Entry 8VTK (X-ray diffraction, 3.07 A resolution); this record covers chains L and M of the 3 polymer chains in the assembly.

== Chain L ==
Name: Reaction center protein L chain
From: Cereibacter sphaeroides
Reference sequence: P0C0Y8 (RCEL_RHOSH); residues 1-281 here correspond to UniProt positions 2-282 (UniProt number = residue number + 1)
Chain sequence (281 residues; row label = number of the first residue in the row):
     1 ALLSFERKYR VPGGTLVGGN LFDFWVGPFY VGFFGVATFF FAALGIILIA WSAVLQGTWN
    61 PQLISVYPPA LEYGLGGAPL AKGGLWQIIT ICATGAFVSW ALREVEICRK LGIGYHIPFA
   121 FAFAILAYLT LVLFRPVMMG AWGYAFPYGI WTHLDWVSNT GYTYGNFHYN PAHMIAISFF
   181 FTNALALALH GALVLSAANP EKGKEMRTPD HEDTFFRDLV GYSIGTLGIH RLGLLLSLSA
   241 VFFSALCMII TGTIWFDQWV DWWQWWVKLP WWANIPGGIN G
Residues lining bound ligands:
  - bacteriochlorophyll a (BCL), molecule 1: Ile46, Ile49, Tyr128, Leu131, Phe146, Ile150, Trp151, His153, Leu154, Trp156, Val157
  - bacteriochlorophyll a (BCL), molecule 2: Phe97, Phe121, Ala124, Ile125, Ala127, Tyr128, Leu131, Trp156, Val157, Ser158, Thr160, Gly161, Tyr162, Asn166, Phe167, His168, His173, Ala176, Ile177, Phe180, Phe181, Val241, Ser244, Ala245, Cys247, Met248
  - bacteriochlorophyll a (BCL), molecule 3: Val157, Tyr162, His168, Phe181
  - bacteriochlorophyll a (BCL), molecule 4: His168, Met174, Ile177, Ser178, Phe181, Thr182, Leu185
  - bacteriopheophytin a (BPH), molecule 1: Thr38, Phe41, Ala42, Gly45, Ile49, Ile89, Cys92, Ala93, Ala96, Phe97, Trp100, Glu104, Ile117, Ala120, Phe121, Phe123, Ala124, Tyr128, Phe146, Tyr148, Gly149, Ile150, His153, Phe180, Ser237, Leu238, Val241
  - bacteriopheophytin a (BPH), molecule 2: Phe181, Ala184, Leu185, Ala188, Leu189, Leu219, Val220
  - Fe ion (FE): Phe216, Tyr222, Ser223, Ile224
  - ubiquinone-10 (U10): Phe179, Thr182, Tyr222, Leu232

== Chain M ==
Name: Reaction center protein M chain
From: Cereibacter sphaeroides
Reference sequence: P0C0Y9 (RCEM_CERSP); residues 2-302 here correspond to UniProt positions 3-303 (UniProt number = residue number + 1)
Chain sequence (301 residues; row label = number of the first residue in the row):
     2 EYQNIFSQVQ VRGPADLGMT EDVNLANRSG VGPFSTLLGW FGNAQLGPIY LGSLGVLSLF
    62 SGLMWFFTIG IWFWYQAGWN PAVFLRDLFF FSLEPPAPEY GLSFAAPLKE GGLWLIASFF
   122 MFVAVWSWWG RTYLRAQALG MGKHTAWAFL SAIWLWMVLG FIRPILMGSW SEAVPYGIFS
   182 HLDWTNNFSL VHGNLFYNPF HGLSIAFLXG SALLFAMHGA TILAVSRFGG ERELEQIADR
   242 GTAAERAALF VRWTMGFNAT MEGIHRWAIW MAVLVTLTGG IGILLSGTVV DNWYVWGQNH
   302 G
Construct notes: conflict 2L5_210 (Tyr211 in P0C0Y9), Val252 (Trp253 in P0C0Y9)
Modified positions: 2L5 (2-chloro-L-phenylalanine) at position 210
UniProt features mapped onto this chain:
  - binding site ((7R,8Z)-bacteriochlorophyll b): His182, His202
  - binding site (Fe cation): His219, Glu234, His266
Residues lining bound ligands:
  - bacteriochlorophyll a (BCL), molecule 1: Trp66, Met122, Val126, Phe150, Ala153, Ile154, Leu156, Trp157, Leu160, Trp185, Thr186, Asn187, Phe189, Ser190, Asn195, Leu196, Phe197, His202, Ser205, Ile206, Leu209, 2L5_210, Val276, Thr277, Gly280, Gly281, Ile284
  - bacteriochlorophyll a (BCL), molecule 2: Met122, Trp157, Leu160, Val175, Ile179, His182, Leu183, Trp185, Thr186
  - bacteriochlorophyll a (BCL), molecule 3: Thr186, Leu209, 2L5_210
  - bacteriochlorophyll a (BCL), molecule 4: Phe197, Gly203, Ile206, Ala207, 2L5_210, Gly211, Leu214
  - bacteriopheophytin a (BPH), molecule 1: Ser59, Leu60, Gly63, Leu64, Phe67, Ala125, Val126, Trp129, Thr133, Thr146, Ala149, Phe150, Ala153, Ala273, Val274, Thr277
  - bacteriopheophytin a (BPH), molecule 2: 2L5_210, Ala213, Leu214, Ala217, Met218, Thr255, Met256
  - spheroidene (SPO): Trp66, Phe67, Phe68, Ile70, Gly71, Ile72, Phe74, Trp75, Phe85, Leu89, Phe105, Trp115, Leu116, Ser119, Phe120, Met122, Phe123, Trp157, Met158, Leu160, Gly161, Phe162, Trp171, Val175, Pro176, Tyr177, Gly178, Ile179, His182

== Interface between chain L and chain M ==
Contacting residue pairs - 198 pairs, chain L then chain M:
  Ala1(L) with Arg253(M), hydrogen bond (backbone-side chain)
  Leu3(L) with Leu250(M), hydrophobic; Arg253(M)
  Phe5(L) with Arg241(M); Glu246(M)
  Glu6(L) with Leu250(M); Arg253(M), salt bridge; Trp254(M), hydrogen bond
  Lys8(L) with Glu246(M), salt bridge
  Tyr9(L) with Thr243(M), hydrogen bond; Glu246(M), hydrogen bond; Arg247(M); Leu250(M), hydrophobic; Trp254(M)
  Arg10(L) with Trp254(M)
  Trp25(L) with Trp254(M)
  Pro28(L) with Arg253(M); Trp254(M)
  Phe29(L) with Trp254(M); Thr255(M); Met256(M); Gly257(M)
  Tyr30(L) with Trp254(M), hydrogen bond (backbone-backbone)
  Trp100(L) with Thr255(M)
  Arg103(L) with Trp254(M), hydrogen bond (side chain-backbone); Thr255(M), hydrogen bond (side chain-backbone)
  Glu104(L) with Phe251(M); Thr255(M)
  Ile107(L) with Phe251(M), hydrophobic; Trp254(M); Thr255(M)
  Cys108(L) with Phe251(M), hydrophobic
  Leu111(L) with Arg247(M), hydrogen bond (backbone-side chain); Phe251(M); Trp254(M), hydrophobic
  Gly112(L) with Arg228(M), hydrogen bond (backbone-side chain); Phe229(M)
  Ile113(L) with Ala225(M); Val226(M), hydrophobic; Arg228(M)
  Gly114(L) with Ala225(M), hydrogen bond (backbone-backbone); Arg228(M)
  Tyr115(L) with Glu2(M)
  His116(L) with Gln4(M), hydrogen bond (side chain-backbone); Ala221(M); Leu224(M); Ala225(M)
  Ile117(L) with Ala221(M); Thr222(M); Phe251(M), hydrophobic
  Trp151(L) with Phe197(M)
  Leu154(L) with Phe197(M)
  Val157(L) with Phe197(M), hydrophobic
  Tyr162(L) with Asn187(M), hydrogen bond; Leu191(M)
  Asn166(L) with Asp184(M); Asn187(M)
  His168(L) with Leu183(M), hydrogen bond (side chain-backbone); Thr186(M)
  Tyr169(L) with Phe180(M), hydrogen bond (side chain-backbone); Asp184(M), hydrogen bond
  Met174(L) with Phe180(M), hydrophobic
  Phe180(L) with 2L5_210(M); Ala213(M), hydrophobic
  Asn183(L) with Ser212(M), hydrogen bond (side chain-backbone); Ala213(M); Phe216(M)
  Ala184(L) with Ala273(M)
  Ala186(L) with Phe216(M)
  Leu187(L) with Ser212(M); Phe216(M), hydrophobic; Ala269(M)
  Ala188(L) with Ala273(M)
  Leu189(L) with Thr146(M)
  His190(L) with His219(M), hydrogen bond; Glu234(M), salt bridge; His266(M), hydrogen bond
  Gly191(L) with His266(M)
  Ala192(L) with His145(M); Thr146(M); Ile270(M), hydrophobic
  Val194(L) with His266(M)
  Leu195(L) with His145(M); Glu263(M); His266(M); Arg267(M); Ile270(M), hydrophobic
  Ser196(L) with Met142(M); Gly143(M), hydrogen bond (backbone-backbone); His145(M)
  Ala197(L) with Leu235(M), hydrophobic
  Ala198(L) with Leu235(M), hydrophobic
  Asn199(L) with Gly143(M); His145(M); Glu263(M), hydrogen bond; Arg267(M)
  Pro200(L) with Gly141(M); Gly143(M)
  Glu201(L) with Gln138(M); Gly141(M), hydrogen bond (backbone-backbone); Met142(M); Lys144(M), salt bridge
  Met206(L) with Leu235(M)
  Arg207(L) with Glu22(M), salt bridge; Leu140(M), hydrogen bond (side chain-backbone); Gly141(M); Met142(M); Leu235(M)
  Asp210(L) with Met20(M)
  His211(L) with Met20(M); Glu22(M), salt bridge; Leu140(M); Met142(M)
  Glu212(L) with Met142(M); Leu235(M)
  Asp213(L) with Asn44(M)
  Thr214(L) with Gly19(M); Met20(M), hydrogen bond (side chain-backbone); Arg29(M); Leu140(M)
  Phe215(L) with Thr133(M); Arg136(M); Ala137(M); Leu140(M), hydrophobic; Thr146(M)
  Arg217(L) with Asp17(M); Asn44(M); Gln46(M); Gly48(M); Pro49(M); Ile50(M); Tyr51(M)
  Asp218(L) with Val24(M); Arg29(M), salt bridge; Ile50(M); Tyr51(M), hydrogen bond (backbone-backbone); Arg132(M), hydrogen bond (backbone-side chain)
  Leu219(L) with Trp129(M); Arg132(M), hydrogen bond (backbone-side chain); Thr133(M); Arg136(M)
  Gly221(L) with Leu47(M); Gly48(M), hydrogen bond (backbone-backbone); Ile50(M)
  Tyr222(L) with Leu39(M); Asn44(M), hydrogen bond (side chain-backbone); Gln46(M)
  Ser223(L) with Asn44(M), hydrogen bond (backbone-side chain)
  Ile224(L) with Gly43(M); Asn44(M), hydrogen bond (backbone-backbone)
  Gly225(L) with Asn44(M)
  Thr226(L) with Glu232(M), hydrogen bond (side chain-backbone)
  Leu227(L) with Asn5(M); Leu224(M), hydrophobic; Glu232(M)
  Gly228(L) with Phe42(M)
  Ile229(L) with Phe216(M)
  His230(L) with His219(M), hydrogen bond; Gly220(M); Ile223(M); Glu234(M), salt bridge
  Arg231(L) with Asn5(M), hydrogen bond (side chain-backbone); Ile6(M), hydrogen bond (side chain-backbone); Phe7(M); Ser8(M), hydrogen bond; Trp41(M), hydrogen bond (side chain-backbone); Phe42(M), hydrogen bond (side chain-backbone)
  Leu232(L) with Phe42(M), hydrophobic
  Gly233(L) with Phe216(M)
  Leu234(L) with Ala221(M), hydrophobic; Leu224(M), hydrophobic
  Leu235(L) with Phe42(M), hydrophobic
  Ser237(L) with Ala213(M); Ala217(M)
  Trp263(L) with Phe180(M), hydrophobic
  Trp266(L) with Leu86(M), hydrogen bond (side chain-backbone); Arg87(M), hydrogen bond (side chain-backbone)
  Val267(L) with Arg87(M); Phe91(M), hydrophobic
  Trp272(L) with Ala83(M); Leu86(M), hydrophobic; Arg87(M), hydrogen bond (backbone-side chain)
  Ala273(L) with Arg87(M)
  Ile275(L) with Asn81(M); Ala83(M), hydrophobic; Val84(M), hydrophobic; Arg87(M), hydrogen bond (backbone-side chain)
  Pro276(L) with Val84(M)
  Gly277(L) with Arg87(M), hydrogen bond (backbone-side chain)
  Gly278(L) with Gln77(M); Val84(M); Asp88(M)
  Ile279(L) with Asp88(M), hydrogen bond (backbone-side chain); Phe91(M); Phe92(M), hydrophobic
  Asn280(L) with Arg87(M), hydrogen bond (backbone-side chain); Asp88(M), hydrogen bond (backbone-side chain); Phe91(M)
Also at the interface, not in a pair above, chain L (99 interface residues in all): Leu2, Gln62, Lys110, Ala120, Asp155, Ser158, Phe181, Leu193, Lys204, Thr208, Pro209, Val220
Also at the interface, not in a pair above, chain M (99 interface residues in all): Tyr3, Ala78, Phe90, Asn195, Tyr198, Leu209, Met218, Ile238, Ala239, Ala249, Asn259, His301

== Overview ==
The chain L/chain M interface involves 99 residues from each chain, with 45 hydrogen bonds and 8 salt bridges.
Among the polar pairs are Glu6(L)-Arg253(M), Lys8(L)-Glu246(M) and His190(L)-Glu234(M). Bacteriopheophytin a
and bacteriochlorophyll a are bound between chain L and chain M.
Here chain L is Reaction center protein L chain and chain M is Reaction center protein M chain, both from
Cereibacter sphaeroides. Entry 8VTK (Crystal structure of R.sphaeroides Photosynthetic Reaction Center variant
Y(M210)2-chlorophenylalanine) was determined by X-ray diffraction (same publication as 8VTJ, 8VTL, 8VTM, 8VTN
and 8VTO).
